PDB entry 3J6D | electron microscopy, 11.70 A resolution (very low resolution: no residue pairs are listed; an interface is given only as per-side residue counts) | chains A and B of the 48 polymer chains in the assembly

# Chain A (and B)
Protein: Protein PrgH
Source organism: Salmonella enterica subsp. enterica serovar Typhimurium str. LT2
Notes: chain B of this document is another copy of the same molecule, construct and numbering; everything in this record applies to it too
UniProt: P41783 (PRGH_SALTY); residues 1-392 here = UniProt positions 1-392
Sequence (392 residues; each row starts with the number of its first residue):
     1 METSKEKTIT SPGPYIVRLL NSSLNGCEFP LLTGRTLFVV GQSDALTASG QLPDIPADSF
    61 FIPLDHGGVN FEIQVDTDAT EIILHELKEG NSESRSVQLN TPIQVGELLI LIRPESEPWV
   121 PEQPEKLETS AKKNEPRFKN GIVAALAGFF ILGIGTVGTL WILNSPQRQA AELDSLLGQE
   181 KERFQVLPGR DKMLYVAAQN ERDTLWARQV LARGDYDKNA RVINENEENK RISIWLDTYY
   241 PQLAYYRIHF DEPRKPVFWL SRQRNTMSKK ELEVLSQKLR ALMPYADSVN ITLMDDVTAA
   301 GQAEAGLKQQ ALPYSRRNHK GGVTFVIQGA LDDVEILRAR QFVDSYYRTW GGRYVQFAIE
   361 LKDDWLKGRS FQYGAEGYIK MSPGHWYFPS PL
Unresolved in the structure: 1-172, 364-392
What the authors report for this chain:
  - mutagenesis - D333R: unchanged stability

# Interface between chain A and chain B
At this resolution (12 A) residue pairs are not listed: 5 residues of chain A and 5 of chain B lie at the interface.

# Summary
The chain A/chain B interface involves 5 residues from each chain. The paper reports that D333R of chain A
leaves stability unchanged.
Chain A and chain B are both Protein PrgH (Salmonella enterica subsp. enterica serovar Typhimurium str. LT2);
the structure, Model of the PrgH-PrgK periplasmic rings, was determined by electron microscopy together with
4OYC and 4W4M from the same study.
